Entry 8W5G (electron microscopy, 4.00 A resolution); this record covers chains A and C of the 5 polymer chains in the assembly.

Chain A (and C):
Protein: Minor capsid protein A1
Source organism: Escherichia phage Qbeta
Notes: chain C of this document is another copy of the same molecule, construct and numbering; everything in this record applies to it too
Reference sequence: Q8LTE1 (A1_BPQBE); residues 1-132 here correspond to UniProt positions 2-133 (UniProt number = residue number + 1)
Chain sequence (132 residues; row label = number of the first residue in the row):
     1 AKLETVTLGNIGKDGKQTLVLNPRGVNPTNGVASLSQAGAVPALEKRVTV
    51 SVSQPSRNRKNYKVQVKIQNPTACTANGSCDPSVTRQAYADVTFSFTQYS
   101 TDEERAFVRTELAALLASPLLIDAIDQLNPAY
Unresolved in the structure: 132 (chain C: 56-60)

How chain A and chain C interact:
Contacting residue pairs (5):
  Pro-23(A) / Asn-129(C)
  Arg-24(A) / Gln-127(C)  hydrogen bond (side chain-backbone)
  Arg-24(A) / Asn-129(C)
  Val-26(A) / Tyr-132(C)  hydrophobic
  Cys-80(A) / Cys-74(C)  hydrophobic
Other interface residues (no listed pair), chain A (5 interface residues in all): Gly-25
Other interface residues (no listed pair), chain C (6 interface residues in all): Leu-128, Pro-130

Overview:
Chain A and chain C form an interface of 5 and 6 residues respectively; the contacts include 1 hydrogen bond.
The hydrogen-bonded pair is Arg-24(A)/Gln-127(C).
Chain A and chain C are both Minor capsid protein A1 (Escherichia phage Qbeta); the structure, Cryo-EM
structure of Qb-Ab7, was determined by electron microscopy together with 8W5D, 8W5E, 8W5F, 8W5L, 8W5M, 8W5N
and 8 further entries from the same study.
